Entry 5TRE (electron microscopy, 15.60 A resolution (very low resolution: no residue pairs are listed; an interface is given only as per-side residue counts)); this record covers chains P and r of the 48 polymer chains in the assembly.

Chain P:
Name: Frataxin homolog, mitochondrial
From: Saccharomyces cerevisiae
Notes: EC 1.16.3.1
UniProt: Q07540 (FRDA_YEAST); residue numbers follow UniProt; this construct covers 52-172
Sequence (121 residues; row label = number of the first residue in the row):
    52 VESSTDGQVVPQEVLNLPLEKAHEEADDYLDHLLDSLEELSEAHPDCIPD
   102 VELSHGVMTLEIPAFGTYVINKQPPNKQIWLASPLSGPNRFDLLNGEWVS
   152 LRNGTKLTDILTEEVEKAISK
Sequence notes: conflict Ala-73 (Tyr in Q07540)
Swiss-Prot annotation at these positions:
  - mutagenesis: Asp-79 (D79A: Nearly abolishes ferroxidase activity, slows down oligomerization, impairs resistance to iron-catalyzed oxidative stress, no effect on Fe(2+) delivery and cell growth; when associated with A-82), Asp-82 (D82A: Nearly abolishes ferroxidase activity, slows down oligomerization, impairs resistance to iron-catalyzed oxidative stress, no effect on Fe(2+) delivery and cell growth; when associated with A-79), Glu-93 (E93A: Impairs oligomerization and iron mineralization; E93A: Impairs resistance to iron-catalyzed oxidative stress, no effect on Fe(2+) delivery and cell growth; when associated with A-97 and A-103), Asp-97 (D97A: Impairs resistance to iron-catalyzed oxidative stress, no effect on Fe(2+) delivery and cell growth; when associated with A-93 and A-103), Glu-103 (E103A: Impairs resistance to iron-catalyzed oxidative stress, no effect on Fe(2+) delivery and cell growth; when associated with A-93 and A-97), Asn-122 to Gln-124 (Impairs cell growth, lowers activity of mitochondrial iron-sulfur cluster-containing enzymes, no effect on iron binding and oligomerization), Gln-129 (Q129A: Impairs cell growth and lowers aconitase activity), Ile-130 (I130A: Impairs cell growth and lowers aconitase activity), Trp-131 (W131A: Impairs cell growth, lowers aconitase activity and strongly decreases interaction with ISU1; W131F: Lowers aconitase activity and no effexct on interaction with ISU1), Arg-141 (R141A: Impairs cell growth and lowers aconitase activity)

Chain r:
Name: Iron sulfur cluster assembly protein 1, mitochondrial
From: Saccharomyces cerevisiae
UniProt: Q03020 (ISU1_YEAST); numbering as in UniProt (aligned over 28-165)
Sequence (142 residues; each row starts with the number of its first residue):
    24 GSHMSSITKRLYHPKVIEHYTHPRNVGSLDKKLPNVGTGLVGAPACGDVM
    74 RLQIKVNDSTGVIEDVKFKTFGCGSAIASSSYMTELVQGMTLDDAAKIKN
   124 TEIAKELSLPPVKLHCSMLAEDAIKAAIKDYKSKRNTPTMLS
Sequence notes: expression tag (24-27)
Swiss-Prot annotation at these positions:
  - region: Leu-132 to Lys-136 (SSQ1 binding region)
  - mutagenesis: Leu-63 (L63S: In ISU1(LVF/SSS); no growth and abolishes interaction with both JAC1 and NFS1; when associated with S-72 and S-94), Cys-69 (C69A: Fails to complement an isu1 deletion mutation), Val-72 (V72S: In ISU1(LVF/SSS); no growth and abolishes interaction with both JAC1 and NFS1; when associated with S-63 and S-94), Phe-94 (F94S: In ISU1(LVF/SSS); no growth and abolishes interaction with both JAC1 and NFS1; when associated with S-63 and S-72), Cys-96 (C96A: Fails to complement an isu1 deletion mutation), Leu-132 (L132A: No growth), Pro-133 (P133A: Wild-type growth), Pro-134 to Lys-136 (No growth; no interaction with frataxin and SSQ1), Pro-134 (P134A: Slow growth; no interaction with SSQ1), Val-135 (V135A: Wild-type growth; no interaction with SSQ1), Lys-136 (K136A: No growth; no interaction with SSQ1), Cys-139 (C139A: Fails to complement an isu1 deletion mutation), 1 further mutagenesis entry in UniProt
Disulfides: Cys-69/Cys-139

How chain P and chain r interact:
At this resolution (16 A) residue pairs are not listed: 13 residues of chain P and 17 of chain r lie at the interface.

Summary:
13 residues of chain P face 17 of chain r across their interface. From UniProt: 12 mutagenesis sites on chain
P; 12 mutagenesis sites on chain r.
Here chain P is Frataxin homolog, mitochondrial and chain r is Iron sulfur cluster assembly protein 1,
mitochondrial, both from Saccharomyces cerevisiae. Entry 5TRE (Zinc and the Iron Donor Frataxin Regulate
Oligomerization of the Scaffold Protein to Form New Fe-S ...) was determined by electron microscopy.
